Entry 8VWI (electron microscopy, 4.71 A resolution (low resolution: residue-level contacts below are approximate; hydrogen-bond / salt-bridge calls are withheld)); this record covers chains S and T of the 36 polymer chains in the assembly.

[Chain S]
Name: Occlusion-derived virus envelope protein E27
Source organism: Autographa californica multiple nucleopolyhedrovirus
UniProtKB: P41702 (E27_NPVAC); numbering as in UniProt (aligned over 1-290)
Sequence (290 residues; row label = number of the first residue in the row):
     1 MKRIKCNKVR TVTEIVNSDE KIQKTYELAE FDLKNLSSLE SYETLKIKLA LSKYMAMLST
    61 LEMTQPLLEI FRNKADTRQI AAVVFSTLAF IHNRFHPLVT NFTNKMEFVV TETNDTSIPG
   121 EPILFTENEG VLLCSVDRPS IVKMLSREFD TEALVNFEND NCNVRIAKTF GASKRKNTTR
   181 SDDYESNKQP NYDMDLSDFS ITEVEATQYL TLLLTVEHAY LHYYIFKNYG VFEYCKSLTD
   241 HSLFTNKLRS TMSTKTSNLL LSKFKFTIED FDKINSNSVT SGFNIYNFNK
Disordered / not traced: 1-7, 156-197, 273-290

[Chain T]
Name: Protein C42
Source organism: Autographa californica multiple nucleopolyhedrovirus
UniProtKB: P25695 (C42_NPVAC); residue numbers follow UniProt; this construct covers 1-361
Sequence (361 residues; numbered 1 to 361; the number before each row is that of its first residue):
     1 MSAIALYLEI NKLRLKIDEP MQLAIWPQLF PLLCDEHQSV QLNTDVLINF MMHVARKSQN
    61 TILNNNAAIA SQYAAGNADV VAAPASAQPT PRPVINLFAR ANAAAPAQPS EELINMRRYR
   121 NAARKLIHHY SLNSTSSTEY KISDVVMTMI FLLRSEKYHS LFKLLETTFD DYTCRPQMTQ
   181 VQTDTLLDAV RSLLEMPSTT IDLTTVDIMR SSFARCFNSP IMRYAKIVLL QNVALQRDKR
   241 TTLEELLIER GEKIQMLQPQ QYINSGTEIP FCDDAEFLNR LLKHIDPYPL SRMYYNAANT
   301 MFYTTMENYA VSNCKFNIED YNNIFKVMEN IRKHSNKNSN DQDELNIYLG VQSSNAKRKK
   361 Y
Disordered / not traced: 1-113, 336-361
Swiss-Prot annotation at these positions:
  - region: Leu32 to Glu36 (LXCXE motif)
  - motif: Lys357 to Lys360 (Nuclear localization signal)

[How chain S and chain T interact]
Pairs across the interface (98):
  Ile47(S) - Tyr294(T)
  Lys48(S) - Leu282(T)
  Lys48(S) - Asp286(T)
  Ala56(S) - Leu278(T)
  Met57(S) - Pro270(T)
  Thr60(S) - Pro270(T)
  Arg72(S) - Ser198(T)
  Arg72(S) - Thr199(T)
  Thr77(S) - Gln260(T)
  Thr77(S) - Gln261(T)
  Arg78(S) - Gln261(T)
  Arg78(S) - Ile263(T)
  Arg78(S) - Ser265(T)
  Phe85(S) - Thr267(T)
  Thr100(S) - Ile269(T)
  Thr103(S) - Tyr262(T)
  Thr103(S) - Asn264(T)
  Thr103(S) - Thr267(T)
  Thr103(S) - Glu268(T)
  Asn104(S) - Tyr262(T)
  Asn104(S) - Asn264(T)
  Lys105(S) - Tyr262(T)
  Met106(S) - Tyr262(T)
  Glu107(S) - Gln258(T)
  Glu107(S) - Pro259(T)
  Glu107(S) - Gln260(T)
  Glu107(S) - Gln261(T)
  Glu107(S) - Tyr262(T)
  Phe108(S) - Pro259(T)
  Phe108(S) - Gln260(T)
  Phe108(S) - Gln261(T)
  Val109(S) - Pro259(T)
  Val110(S) - Gln260(T)
  Asp115(S) - Arg250(T)
  Asp115(S) - Lys253(T)
  Thr116(S) - Arg250(T)
  Thr116(S) - Ile254(T)
  Ser117(S) - Arg250(T)
  Ile118(S) - Arg250(T)
  Pro119(S) - Leu246(T)
  Pro119(S) - Tyr309(T)
  Gly120(S) - Tyr309(T)
  Leu133(S) - Pro259(T)
  Lys143(S) - Met301(T)
  Met144(S) - Met301(T)
  Met144(S) - Phe302(T)
  Met144(S) - Thr305(T)
  Arg147(S) - His128(T)
  Arg147(S) - His129(T)
  Arg147(S) - Leu132(T)
  Arg147(S) - Asn133(T)
  Arg147(S) - Ser134(T)
  Arg147(S) - Met301(T)
  Glu148(S) - Thr135(T)
  Glu148(S) - Ala297(T)
  Phe149(S) - His128(T)
  Phe149(S) - Ser134(T)
  Phe149(S) - Thr135(T)
  Phe149(S) - Ser136(T)
  Asp150(S) - Thr135(T)
  Asp150(S) - Asn296(T)
  Thr151(S) - Ser136(T)
  Leu154(S) - Arg292(T)
  Leu154(S) - Tyr295(T)
  Leu154(S) - Asn296(T)
  Val155(S) - Arg292(T)
  Asp198(S) - His284(T)
  Phe199(S) - Arg280(T)
  Phe199(S) - Leu281(T)
  Glu203(S) - Tyr288(T)
  Glu203(S) - Met293(T)
  Thr207(S) - Met293(T)
  Thr207(S) - Ala297(T)
  Thr211(S) - Ala298(T)
  Thr211(S) - Phe302(T)
  Thr215(S) - Phe302(T)
  Leu238(S) - Leu243(T)
  Thr239(S) - Leu243(T)
  Asp240(S) - Asp320(T)
  His241(S) - Asp320(T)
  His241(S) - Asn323(T)
  Ser242(S) - Asp320(T)
  Ser242(S) - Asn323(T)
  Thr245(S) - Val327(T)
  Thr245(S) - Asn330(T)
  Arg249(S) - His334(T)
  Met252(S) - His334(T)
  Thr256(S) - Ile331(T)
  Ser257(S) - Ile331(T)
  Leu259(S) - Met328(T)
  Leu260(S) - Met328(T)
  Leu260(S) - Arg332(T)
  Leu261(S) - Tyr294(T)
  Ser262(S) - Arg332(T)
  Phe264(S) - Asn299(T)
  Phe264(S) - Phe325(T)
  Thr267(S) - Leu229(T)
  Phe271(S) - Ile318(T)
Also at the interface, not in a pair above, chain S (71 interface residues in all): Ser52, Lys53, Met55, Ser59, Ala81, Glu112, Asn114, Ala206, Leu210, Leu214, Asn246, Lys265, Phe266, Asp270
Also at the interface, not in a pair above, chain T (69 interface residues in all): Asp202, Val228, Glu249, Phe271, Cys272, Phe277, Pro289, Leu290, Ser291, Asn308, Val311, Ile324, Lys326

[In short]
The interface between chain S and chain T involves 71 residues on one side and 69 on the other.
Chain S is Occlusion-derived virus envelope protein E27 and chain T is Protein C42, both from Autographa
californica multiple nucleopolyhedrovirus; the structure, The base complex of the AcMNPV baculovirus
nucleocapsid (Class 1, localised reconstruction), was determined by electron microscopy.
